Entry 4YJ4 (X-ray diffraction, 2.10 A resolution); this record covers chains A and B.

# Chain A
Molecule: Bcl-2-like protein 1
From: Mus musculus
UniProt: Q64373 (B2CL1_MOUSE); residue numbers follow UniProt; this construct covers 1-196
Chain sequence (198 residues; each row starts with the number of its first residue; numbers below 1 keep their minus sign (Gly-1 is residue -1)):
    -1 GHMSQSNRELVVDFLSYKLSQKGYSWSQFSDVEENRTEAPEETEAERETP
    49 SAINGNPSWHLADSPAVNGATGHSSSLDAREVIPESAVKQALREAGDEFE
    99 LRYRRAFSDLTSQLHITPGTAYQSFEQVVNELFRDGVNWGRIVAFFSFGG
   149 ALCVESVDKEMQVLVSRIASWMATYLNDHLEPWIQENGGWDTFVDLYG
Not modelled in the structure: 32-82
Construct notes: expression tag (-1 to 0); engineered mutation Glu83 (Met in Q64373), Ser84 (Ala in Q64373)

# Chain B
Molecule: Bcl-2-like protein 1, BIM BH3 domain
From: Homo sapiens
Notes: engineered mutation(s): I155A, E158S
Chain sequence (21 residues; numbered 145 to 165; the number before each row is that of its first residue):
   145 XIWIAQELRRRGDSFNAYYAR
Not modelled in the structure: 164-165
Modified positions: NLG (N-acetyl-L-glutamate) at position 145; Ser158 (phosphoserine; SEP)
From the paper describing this entry:
  - contacts within the chain: Glu151-Arg155 (salt bridge)
  - post-translational modification sites: Ser158
  - mutagenesis - R154S (K_D_=40 nM): decreased binding to Bcl-2-like protein 1 (chain A)

# Chain A / chain B interface
Contacting residue pairs - 48 pairs, chain A then chain B:
  Ala93(A) - Phe159(B)
  Glu96(A) - Phe159(B)
  Glu96(A) - Tyr163(B)  hydrogen bond
  Phe97(A) - Arg155(B)
  Phe97(A) - Phe159(B)
  Arg100(A) - Ser158(B)
  Arg100(A) - Phe159(B)
  Arg100(A) - Tyr162(B)
  Arg100(A) - Tyr163(B)
  Tyr101(A) - Arg155(B)
  Tyr101(A) - Ser158(B)
  Ala104(A) - Arg155(B)
  Phe105(A) - Glu151(B)
  Phe105(A) - Leu152(B)  hydrophobic
  Phe105(A) - Arg155(B)
  Gln111(A) - NLG_145(B)
  Gln111(A) - Ile148(B)
  Gln111(A) - Glu151(B)  hydrogen bond
  Leu112(A) - NLG_145(B)
  Leu112(A) - Ile148(B)  hydrophobic
  Ser122(A) - NLG_145(B)
  Gln125(A) - NLG_145(B)
  Val126(A) - NLG_145(B)
  Val126(A) - Ile148(B)  hydrophobic
  Val126(A) - Ala149(B)
  Val126(A) - Leu152(B)  hydrophobic
  Glu129(A) - Ile146(B)
  Glu129(A) - Ala149(B)
  Glu129(A) - Gln150(B)  hydrogen bond
  Glu129(A) - Arg153(B)
  Leu130(A) - Ala149(B)
  Leu130(A) - Leu152(B)
  Leu130(A) - Arg153(B)  hydrogen bond (backbone-side chain)
  Asp133(A) - Arg153(B)  salt bridge
  Asn136(A) - Asp157(B)  hydrogen bond
  Asn136(A) - Asn160(B)
  Trp137(A) - Asn160(B)  hydrogen bond (backbone-side chain)
  Gly138(A) - Gly156(B)
  Gly138(A) - Asn160(B)  hydrogen bond (backbone-side chain)
  Arg139(A) - Arg153(B)
  Arg139(A) - Gly156(B)
  Arg139(A) - Asp157(B)  salt bridge
  Val141(A) - Phe159(B)  hydrophobic
  Ala142(A) - Leu152(B)
  Phe146(A) - Leu152(B)  hydrophobic
  Tyr195(A) - Phe159(B)  hydrophobic
  Tyr195(A) - Asn160(B)  hydrogen bond
  Tyr195(A) - Tyr163(B)  hydrophobic
Other interface residues (no listed pair), chain A (25 interface residues in all): Arg132, Leu194
Other interface residues (no listed pair), chain B (17 interface residues in all): Trp147
Interface features reported in the paper:
  - pairs named by the authors: Arg100(A)-Ser158(B), Tyr101(A)-Arg155(B) (hydrophobic contact), Tyr101(A)-Ser158(B)
  - interface residues, chain B: Ile148(B), Leu152(B), Asp157(B), Phe159(B)

# Summary
The interface between chain A and chain B involves 25 residues on one side and 17 on the other, with 8
hydrogen bonds and 2 salt bridges. Polar contacts include Asp133(A)-Arg153(B), Arg139(A)-Asp157(B) and
Glu96(A)-Tyr163(B). The paper describes contacts between Arg100(A) and Ser158(B) and Tyr101(A) and Ser158(B);
a hydrophobic contact between Tyr101(A) and Arg155(B). From the paper: R154S of chain B reduces binding to
Bcl-2-like protein 1 (chain A); interface residues Ile148(B), Leu152(B) and Asp157(B) among others.
Chain A is Bcl-2-like protein 1 (Mus musculus) and chain B is Bcl-2-like protein 1, BIM BH3 domain (Homo
sapiens); the structure, Crystal structure of Bcl-xL in complex with the BIM BH3 domain containing
Ile155-to-Arg and Glu158-to-phosphoserine mutations, was determined by X-ray diffraction.
